Entry 5YLZ (electron microscopy, 3.60 A resolution); this record covers chains B and g of the 43 polymer chains in the assembly.

# Chain B
Molecule: U5 snRNA
Organism: Saccharomyces cerevisiae S288c
Sequence (214 nucleotides; row label = number of the first residue in the row):
     1 AAGCAGCUUU ACAGAUCAAU GGCGGAGGGA GGUCAACAUC AAGAACUGUG GGCCUUUUAU
    61 UGCCUAUAGA ACUUAUAACG AACAUGGUUC UUGCCUUUUA CCAGAACCAU CCGGGUGUUG
   121 UCUCCAUAGA AACAGGUAAA GCUGUCCGUU ACUGUGGGCU UGCCAUAUUU UUUGGAACUU
   181 UUCUGCCCUU UUUCUCAAUG AGUAAGGAGG GCGU
Disordered / not traced: 1-27, 56-59, 128-162, 184-214

# Chain g
Molecule: Small nuclear ribonucleoprotein Sm D2
Organism: Saccharomyces cerevisiae S288c
UniProt: Q06217 (SMD2_YEAST); numbering as in UniProt (aligned over 1-110)
Sequence (110 residues; numbered 1 to 110; the number before each row is that of its first residue):
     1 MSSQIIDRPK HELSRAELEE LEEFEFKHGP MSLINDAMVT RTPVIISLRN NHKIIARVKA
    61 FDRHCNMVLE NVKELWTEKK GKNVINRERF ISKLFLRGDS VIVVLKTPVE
Disordered / not traced: 1-14, 109-110

# Chain B / chain g interface
Pairs across the interface - 22 pairs, chain B then chain g:
  C164(B) - Arg15(g)  base contact
  A165(B) - Arg15(g)  hydrogen bond to the base
  U166(B) - Leu18(g)  base contact
  U166(B) - Arg63(g)  hydrogen bond to the base
  U166(B) - His64(g)  sugar contact
  A167(B) - Arg63(g)  hydrogen bond to the base
  A167(B) - His64(g)  hydrogen bond to the sugar
  U173(B) - His64(g)  stacking on the base
  U173(B) - Asn66(g)  hydrogen bond to the base
  U173(B) - Arg97(g)  hydrogen bond to the base
  U173(B) - Gly98(g)  base contact
  U173(B) - Asp99(g)  hydrogen bond to the base
  G174(B) - Asp99(g)  sugar contact
  G175(B) - Asp99(g)  phosphate contact
  A176(B) - Arg49(g)  hydrogen bond to the base
  A177(B) - Asn51(g)  sugar contact
  C178(B) - Lys79(g)  phosphate contact
  U179(B) - Lys79(g)  phosphate contact
  U179(B) - Lys80(g)  phosphate contact
  U179(B) - Gly81(g)  hydrogen bond to the phosphate
  U180(B) - Gly81(g)  hydrogen bond to the phosphate
  U180(B) - Lys82(g)  hydrogen bond to the phosphate
Interface residues without a listed pair, chain B (13 interface residues in all): U172
Interface residues without a listed pair, chain g (15 interface residues in all): Phe26

# Overview
13 residues of chain B face 15 of chain g across their interface; the contacts include 11 hydrogen bonds and 1
aromatic stacking contact. Among the polar pairs are A165(B)-Arg15(g), U166(B)-Arg63(g) and A167(B)-Arg63(g).
Chain B is U5 snRNA and chain g is Small nuclear ribonucleoprotein Sm D2, both from Saccharomyces cerevisiae
S288c; the structure, Cryo-EM Structure of the Post-catalytic Spliceosome from Saccharomyces cerevisiae at 3.6
angstrom, was determined by electron microscopy.
